Entry 3U5Z (X-ray diffraction, 3.50 A resolution); this record covers chains A and F of the 10 polymer chains in the assembly.

# Chain A
Name: DNA polymerase accessory protein 62
Source organism: Enterobacteria phage T4
UniProt: P04527 (DPA62_BPT4); numbering as in UniProt (aligned over 2-187)
Amino-acid sequence (199 residues; each row starts with the number of its first residue):
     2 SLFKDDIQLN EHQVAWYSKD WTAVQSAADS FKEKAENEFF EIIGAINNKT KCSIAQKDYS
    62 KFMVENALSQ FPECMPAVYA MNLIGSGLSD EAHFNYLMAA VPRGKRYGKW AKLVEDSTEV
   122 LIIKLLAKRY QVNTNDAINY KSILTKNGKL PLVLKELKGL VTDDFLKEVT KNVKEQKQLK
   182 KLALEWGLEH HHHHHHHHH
Disordered / not traced: 188-200
Sequence notes: expression tag (188-200)

# Chain F
Name: DNA polymerase processivity component
Source organism: Enterobacteria phage T4
UniProt: P04525 (DPA5_BPT4); residues 7001-7228 here correspond to UniProt positions 1-228 (UniProt number = residue number - 7000)
Amino-acid sequence (228 residues; each row starts with the number of its first residue):
  7001 MKLSKDTTAL LKNFATINSG IMLKSGQFIM TRAVNGTTYA EANISDVIDF DVAIYDLNGF
  7061 LGILSLVNDD AEISQSEDGN IKIADARSTI FWPAADPSTV VAPNKPIPFP VASAVTEIKA
  7121 EDLQQLLRVS RGLQIDTIAI TVKEGKIVIN GFNKVEDSAL TRVKYSLTLG DYDGENTFNF
  7181 IINMANMKMQ PGNYKLLLWA KGKQGAAKFE GEHANYVVAL EADSTHDF
Modified / non-standard residues: Mse7001, Mse7022, Mse7030, Mse7184, Mse7187, Mse7189 (selenomethionine; parent Met)

# Chain A / chain F interface
Contacting residue pairs (22):
  Ser2(A) - Gly7036(F)
  Ser2(A) - Ala7219(F)
  Leu3(A) - Gly7036(F)
  Leu3(A) - Tyr7039(F)  hydrophobic
  Phe4(A) - Arg7032(F)
  Phe4(A) - Tyr7039(F)  hydrophobic
  Phe4(A) - Pro7103(F)  hydrophobic
  Phe4(A) - Asn7104(F)
  Phe4(A) - Lys7105(F)
  Phe4(A) - Ile7107(F)  hydrophobic
  Asp6(A) - Asn7104(F)  hydrogen bond
  Asp6(A) - Lys7105(F)  salt bridge
  Asp7(A) - Arg7032(F)  salt bridge
  Leu10(A) - Val7034(F)  hydrophobic
  Val15(A) - Val7034(F)  hydrophobic
  Val15(A) - Asn7035(F)
  Tyr18(A) - Ser7019(F)  hydrogen bond (backbone-side chain)
  Tyr18(A) - Val7034(F)  hydrophobic
  Tyr18(A) - Thr7099(F)
  Ser19(A) - Ser7019(F)
  Lys20(A) - Ser7019(F)
  Lys20(A) - Tyr7055(F)
Also at the interface, not in a pair above, chain F (19 interface residues in all): Asn7018, Thr7037, Asp7056, Ser7098, Val7101, Val7217

# Overview
10 residues of chain A and 19 residues of chain F are in contact, with 2 hydrogen bonds and 2 salt bridges.
Among the polar pairs are Asp6(A)-Lys7105(F), Asp7(A)-Arg7032(F) and Asp6(A)-Asn7104(F).
Chain A is DNA polymerase accessory protein 62 and chain F is DNA polymerase processivity component, both from
Enterobacteria phage T4; the structure, Structure of T4 Bacteriophage clamp loader bound to the T4 clamp,
primer-template DNA, and ATP analog, was determined by X-ray diffraction, deposited together with 3U60 and
3U61.
